Entry 9DML (electron microscopy, 2.24 A resolution); this record covers chains E and G of the 9 polymer chains in the assembly.

Chain E:
Molecule: Acetylcholine receptor subunit alpha
Source organism: Homo sapiens
UniProtKB: P02708 (ACHA_HUMAN); residues -19 to 437 here correspond to UniProt positions 1-457 (UniProt number = residue number + 20)
Chain sequence (457 residues; row label = number of the first residue in the row; numbers below 1 keep their minus sign (Met-19 is residue -19)):
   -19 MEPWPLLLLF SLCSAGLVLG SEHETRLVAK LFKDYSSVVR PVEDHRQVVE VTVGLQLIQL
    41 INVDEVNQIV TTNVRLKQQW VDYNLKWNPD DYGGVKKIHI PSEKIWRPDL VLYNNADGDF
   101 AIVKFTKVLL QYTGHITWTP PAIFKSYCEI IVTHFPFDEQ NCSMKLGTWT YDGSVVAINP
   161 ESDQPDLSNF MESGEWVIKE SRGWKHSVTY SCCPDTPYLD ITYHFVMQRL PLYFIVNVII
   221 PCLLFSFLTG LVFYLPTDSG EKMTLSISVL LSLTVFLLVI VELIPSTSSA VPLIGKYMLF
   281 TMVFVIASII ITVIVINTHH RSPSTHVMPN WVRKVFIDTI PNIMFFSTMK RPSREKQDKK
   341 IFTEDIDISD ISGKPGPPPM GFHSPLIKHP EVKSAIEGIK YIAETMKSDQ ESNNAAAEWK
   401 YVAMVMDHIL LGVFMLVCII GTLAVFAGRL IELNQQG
Unresolved in the structure: -19 to 0, 330-367
Cystine bridges: Cys128-Cys142
Covalently attached groups: glycan linked to Asn141
Curated features (UniProtKB/Swiss-Prot):
  - glycosylation: Asn141 (N-linked (GlcNAc...) asparagine)

Chain G:
Molecule: Acetylcholine receptor subunit beta
Source organism: Homo sapiens
UniProtKB: P11230 (ACHB_HUMAN); residues -22 to 478 here correspond to UniProt positions 1-501 (UniProt number = residue number + 23)
Chain sequence (503 residues; row label = number of the first residue in the row; numbers below 1 keep their minus sign (Met-22 is residue -22)):
   -22 MTPGALLMLL GALGAPLAPG VRGSEAEGRL REKLFSGYDS SVRPAREVGD RVRVSVGLIL
    38 AQLISLNEKD EEMSTKVYLD LEWTDYRLSW DPAEHDGIDS LRITAESVWL PDVVLLNNND
    98 GNFDVALDIS VVVSSDGSVR WQPPGIYRSS CSIQVTYFPF DWQNCTMVFS SYSYDSSEVS
   158 LQTGLGPDGQ GHQEIHIHEG TFIENGQWEI IHKPSRLIQP PGDPRGGREG QRQEVIFYLI
   218 IRRKPLFYLV NVIAPCILIT LLAIFVFYLP PDAGEKMGLS IFALLTLTVF LLLLADKVPE
   278 TSLSVPIIIK YLMFTMVLVT FSVILSVVVL NLHHRSPHTH QMPLWVRQIF IHKLPLYLRL
   338 KRPKPERDLM PEPPHCSSPG SGWGRGTDEY FIRKPPSDFL FPKPNRFQPE LSAPDLRRFI
   398 DGPNRAVALL PELREVVSSI SYIARQLQEQ EDHDALKEDW QFVAMVVDRL FLWTFIIFTS
   458 VGTLVIFLDA TYHLPPPDPF PSR
Unresolved in the structure: -22 to 0, 164-167, 200-205, 342-406
Sequence notes: expression tag (479-480)
Cystine bridges: Cys128-Cys142
Covalently attached groups: N-acetylglucosamine (NAG) linked to Asn141
Curated features (UniProtKB/Swiss-Prot):
  - modified residue: Tyr367 (Phosphotyrosine)
  - glycosylation: Asn141 (N-linked (GlcNAc...) asparagine)

Interface between chain E and chain G:
Contacting residue pairs - 104 pairs, chain E then chain G:
  Ser1(E) - Val19(G)
  Ser1(E) - Arg20(G)
  Ser1(E) - Ala22(G)  hydrogen bond (backbone-backbone)
  Ser1(E) - Tyr63(G)
  Ser1(E) - Arg64(G)
  Glu4(E) - Val19(G)
  Thr5(E) - Gly14(G)
  Thr5(E) - Asp16(G)
  Thr5(E) - Val19(G)
  Val8(E) - Asp16(G)
  Gln39(E) - Asn96(G)  hydrogen bond
  Arg55(E) - Leu93(G)
  Arg55(E) - Phe100(G)
  Arg55(E) - Tyr149(G)
  Gly73(E) - Val25(G)
  Gly74(E) - Val25(G)
  Val75(E) - Val25(G)  hydrophobic
  Lys77(E) - Asp152(G)  salt bridge
  Lys77(E) - Ser154(G)
  His79(E) - Ser18(G)
  His79(E) - Ser150(G)
  His79(E) - Tyr151(G)
  His79(E) - Glu155(G)  salt bridge
  Lys104(E) - Gly98(G)  hydrogen bond (side chain-backbone)
  Thr106(E) - Tyr149(G)
  Lys107(E) - Asp89(G)
  Lys107(E) - Ser150(G)
  Lys107(E) - Tyr151(G)  hydrogen bond
  Thr119(E) - Tyr149(G)  hydrogen bond (backbone-side chain)
  Pro120(E) - Tyr149(G)
  Pro121(E) - Phe100(G)  hydrophobic
  Pro121(E) - Tyr149(G)
  Ile123(E) - Gly98(G)
  Met171(E) - Ser127(G)
  Glu172(E) - Leu280(G)
  Gly174(E) - Thr278(G)
  Gly174(E) - Ser279(G)  hydrogen bond (backbone-backbone)
  Gly174(E) - Leu280(G)
  Glu175(E) - Glu277(G)
  Leu210(E) - Ser279(G)  hydrogen bond (backbone-side chain)
  Leu212(E) - Ser279(G)
  Leu212(E) - Val282(G)  hydrophobic
  Tyr213(E) - Pro276(G)
  Tyr213(E) - Glu277(G)
  Tyr213(E) - Thr278(G)
  Tyr213(E) - Ser279(G)  hydrogen bond (backbone-side chain)
  Val216(E) - Val282(G)  hydrophobic
  Val216(E) - Ile286(G)  hydrophobic
  Val216(E) - Met290(G)
  Asn217(E) - Ile286(G)
  Pro221(E) - Met290(G)  hydrophobic
  Leu224(E) - Met293(G)  hydrophobic
  Phe225(E) - Leu261(G)  hydrophobic
  Phe225(E) - Thr265(G)
  Phe227(E) - Ile301(G)  hydrophobic
  Leu228(E) - Leu261(G)  hydrophobic
  Leu228(E) - Thr297(G)
  Leu228(E) - Val300(G)  hydrophobic
  Leu231(E) - Ile301(G)  hydrophobic
  Leu231(E) - Val304(G)  hydrophobic
  Tyr234(E) - Val304(G)  hydrophobic
  Tyr234(E) - Asn308(G)  hydrogen bond (backbone-side chain)
  Tyr234(E) - Arg312(G)  hydrogen bond
  Leu235(E) - Met254(G)  hydrophobic
  Leu235(E) - Leu307(G)  hydrophobic
  Pro236(E) - Leu307(G)
  Pro236(E) - Asn308(G)
  Pro236(E) - His311(G)
  Asp238(E) - His311(G)
  Ser239(E) - His311(G)
  Glu241(E) - Gly251(G)
  Glu241(E) - Glu252(G)  hydrogen bond (side chain-backbone)
  Glu241(E) - Lys253(G)  hydrogen bond (side chain-backbone)
  Glu241(E) - Met254(G)  hydrogen bond (side chain-backbone)
  Glu241(E) - Gly255(G)
  Thr244(E) - Gly255(G)
  Leu245(E) - Ile258(G)  hydrophobic
  Leu245(E) - Val300(G)  hydrophobic
  Ser248(E) - Ile258(G)
  Ser248(E) - Phe259(G)
  Val249(E) - Ile258(G)  hydrophobic
  Leu251(E) - Leu262(G)
  Ser252(E) - Leu262(G)
  Ser252(E) - Thr265(G)
  Val255(E) - Leu262(G)  hydrophobic
  Val255(E) - Thr265(G)
  Phe256(E) - Thr265(G)
  Leu258(E) - Leu269(G)  hydrophobic
  Val259(E) - Leu269(G)  hydrophobic
  Leu263(E) - Ala272(G)  hydrophobic
  Ser327(E) - Thr316(G)  hydrogen bond (side chain-backbone)
  Lys368(E) - Glu409(G)  salt bridge
  Ile376(E) - Val413(G)  hydrophobic
  Lys380(E) - Glu412(G)
  Lys380(E) - Ser416(G)
  Ala383(E) - Ser416(G)
  Ala383(E) - Tyr419(G)
  Met386(E) - Ile420(G)  hydrophobic
  Met386(E) - Gln423(G)
  Lys387(E) - Tyr419(G)
  Gln390(E) - Gln423(G)  hydrogen bond
  Tyr401(E) - Thr316(G)
  Met404(E) - Thr316(G)
  Met404(E) - His317(G)
Interface residues without a listed pair, chain E (69 interface residues in all): Glu2, Ile41, Asn53, Pro81, Ser173, Ile220, Glu262, Phe326, Ile379
Interface residues without a listed pair, chain G (76 interface residues in all): Pro21, Trp86, Leu87, Asn94, Asn95, Asp97, Asn99, Glu206, Val266, Leu268, Asp273, Ser281, Val294, Val305, His315, Gln318, Glu426

In short:
Chain E and chain G form an interface of 69 and 76 residues respectively, with 15 hydrogen bonds and 3 salt
bridges. Among the polar pairs are Lys77(E)-Asp152(G), His79(E)-Glu155(G) and Lys368(E)-Glu409(G). Covalently
linked N-acetylglucosamine: at Asn141(G).
Chain E is Acetylcholine receptor subunit alpha and chain G is Acetylcholine receptor subunit beta, both from
Homo sapiens; the structure, Human muscle nAChR with fab2-bound, was determined by electron microscopy (same
publication as 9DMG, 9DMH, 9DMJ, 9DMK, 9DMQ, 9DMS and 9DMT).
